Entry 7Q4U (electron microscopy, 4.39 A resolution (low resolution: residue-level contacts below are approximate; hydrogen-bond / salt-bridge calls are withheld)); this record covers chains B and D of the 48 polymer chains in the assembly.

== Chain B ==
Protein: DNA-directed RNA polymerase subunit alpha
From: Mycobacterium tuberculosis (strain ATCC 25618 / H37Rv)
Notes: EC 2.7.7.6
Reference sequence: P9WGZ1 (RPOA_MYCTU); residue numbers follow UniProt; this construct covers 1-347
Sequence (347 residues; row label = number of the first residue in the row):
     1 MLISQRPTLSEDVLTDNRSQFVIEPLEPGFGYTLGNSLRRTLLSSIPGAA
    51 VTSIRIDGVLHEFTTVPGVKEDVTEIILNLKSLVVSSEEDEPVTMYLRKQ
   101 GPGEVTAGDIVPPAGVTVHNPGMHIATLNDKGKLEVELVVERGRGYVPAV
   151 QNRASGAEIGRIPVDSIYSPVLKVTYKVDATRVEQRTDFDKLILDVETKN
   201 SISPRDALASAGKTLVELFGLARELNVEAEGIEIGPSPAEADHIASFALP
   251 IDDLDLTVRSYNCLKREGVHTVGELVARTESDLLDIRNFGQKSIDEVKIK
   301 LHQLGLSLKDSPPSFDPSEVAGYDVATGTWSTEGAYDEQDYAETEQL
Not modelled in the structure: 1-2, 233-347

== Chain D ==
Protein: DNA-directed RNA polymerase subunit beta'
From: Mycobacterium tuberculosis (strain ATCC 25618 / H37Rv)
Notes: EC 2.7.7.6
Reference sequence: P9WGY7 (RPOC_MYCTU); residue numbers follow UniProt; this construct covers 4-1316
Sequence (1319 residues; numbered 4 to 1322; the number before each row is that of its first residue):
     4 VNFFDELRIGLATAEDIRQWSYGEVKKPETINYRTLKPEKDGLFCEKIFG
    54 PTRDWECYCGKYKRVRFKGIICERCGVEVTRAKVRRERMGHIELAAPVTH
   104 IWYFKGVPSRLGYLLDLAPKDLEKIIYFAAYVITSVDEEMRHNELSTLEA
   154 EMAVERKAVEDQRDGELEARAQKLEADLAELEAEGAKADARRKVRDGGER
   204 EMRQIRDRAQRELDRLEDIWSTFTKLAPKQLIVDENLYRELVDRYGEYFT
   254 GAMGAESIQKLIENFDIDAEAESLRDVIRNGKGQKKLRALKRLKVVAAFQ
   304 QSGNSPMGMVLDAVPVIPPELRPMVQLDGGRFATSDLNDLYRRVINRNNR
   354 LKRLIDLGAPEIIVNNEKRMLQESVDALFDNGRRGRPVTGPGNRPLKSLS
   404 DLLKGKQGRFRQNLLGKRVDYSGRSVIVVGPQLKLHQCGLPKLMALELFK
   454 PFVMKRLVDLNHAQNIKSAKRMVERQRPQVWDVLEEVIAEHPVLLNRAPT
   504 LHRLGIQAFEPMLVEGKAIQLHPLVCEAFNADFDGDQMAVHLPLSAEAQA
   554 EARILMLSSNNILSPASGRPLAMPRLDMVTGLYYLTTEVPGDTGEYQPAS
   604 GDHPETGVYSSPAEAIMAADRGVLSVRAKIKVRLTQLRPPVEIEAELFGH
   654 SGWQPGDAWMAETTLGRVMFNELLPLGYPFVNKQMHKKVQAAIINDLAER
   704 YPMIVVAQTVDKLKDAGFYWATRSGVTVSMADVLVPPRKKEILDHYEERA
   754 DKVEKQFQRGALNHDERNEALVEIWKEATDEVGQALREHYPDDNPIITIV
   804 DSGATGNFTQTRTLAGMKGLVTNPKGEFIPRPVKSSFREGLTVLEYFINT
   854 HGARKGLADTALRTADSGYLTRRLVDVSQDVIVREHDCQTERGIVVELAE
   904 RAPDGTLIRDPYIETSAYARTLGTDAVDEAGNVIVERGQDLGDPEIDALL
   954 AAGITQVKVRSVLTCATSTGVCATCYGRSMATGKLVDIGEAVGIVAAQSI
  1004 GEPGTQLTMRTFHQGGVGEDITGGLPRVQELFEARVPRGKAPIADVTGRV
  1054 RLEDGERFYKITIVPDDGGEEVVYDKISKRQRLRVFKHEDGSERVLSDGD
  1104 HVEVGQQLMEGSADPHEVLRVQGPREVQIHLVREVQEVYRAQGVSIHDKH
  1154 IEVIVRQMLRRVTIIDSGSTEFLPGSLIDRAEFEAENRRVVAEGGEPAAG
  1204 RPVLMGITKASLATDSWLSAASFQETTRVLTDAAINCRSDKLNGLKENVI
  1254 IGKLIPAGTGINRYRNIAVQPTEEARAAAYTIPSYEDQYYSPDFGAATGA
  1304 AVPLDDYGYSDYRHHHHHH
Not modelled in the structure: 1013-1023, 1284-1322
Construct notes: expression tag (1317-1322)
UniProt features mapped onto this chain:
  - binding site (Zn(2+)): Cys60, Cys62, Cys75, Cys78, Cys891, Cys968, Cys975, Cys978
  - binding site (Mg(2+)): Asp535, Asp537, Asp539
Ion coordination: Zn2+ site 1: Cys60, Cys62, Cys75, Cys78; Mg2+: Asp535, Asp537, Asp539; Zn2+ site 2: Cys891, Cys968, Cys975, Cys978

== Interface between chain B and chain D ==
Pairs across the interface - 28 pairs, chain B then chain D:
  Arg40(B) - Asp623(D)
  Leu43(B) - Asp623(D)
  His61(B) - Gly604(D)
  Glu62(B) - Gly604(D)
  Glu62(B) - Asp605(D)
  Glu62(B) - His606(D)
  Glu62(B) - Pro607(D)
  Thr74(B) - Glu608(D)
  Glu75(B) - Met663(D)
  Leu78(B) - Val611(D)
  Leu78(B) - Met663(D)
  Asn79(B) - Arg636(D)
  Lys81(B) - Val611(D)
  Lys81(B) - Glu617(D)
  Tyr146(B) - Glu617(D)
  Tyr146(B) - Arg624(D)
  Pro148(B) - Arg624(D)
  Asp165(B) - Glu617(D)
  Ile167(B) - Met620(D)
  Leu172(B) - Ala616(D)
  Leu172(B) - Met620(D)
  Arg182(B) - Asp485(D)
  Arg182(B) - Glu488(D)
  Glu184(B) - Pro481(D)
  Gln185(B) - Lys445(D)
  Arg186(B) - Glu518(D)
  Thr187(B) - Glu518(D)
  Asp188(B) - Glu518(D)
Interface residues without a listed pair, chain B (27 interface residues in all): Arg39, Phe63, Val147, Arg153, Ile162, Val171, Lys177
Interface residues without a listed pair, chain D (26 interface residues in all): Lys437, Trp484, Leu516, Ala602, Tyr612, Ser613, Ala621, Val626

== Overview ==
27 residues of chain B face 26 of chain D across their interface. Cys60(D), Cys62(D), Cys75(D) and Cys78(D)
coordinate Zn2+ site 1. Curated annotation (UniProt) lists 8 Zn2+-binding residues and 3 Mg2+-binding residues
on chain D.
Chain B is DNA-directed RNA polymerase subunit alpha and chain D is DNA-directed RNA polymerase subunit beta',
both from Mycobacterium tuberculosis (strain ATCC 25618 / H37Rv); the structure, Cryo-EM structure of
Mycobacterium tuberculosis RNA polymerase holoenzyme octamer comprising sigma factor SigB, was determined by
electron microscopy, deposited together with 7Z8Q, 7ZF2, 7Q59 and 7PP4.
